Entry 7OUF (electron microscopy, 3.00 A resolution); this record covers chains E and B of the 10 polymer chains in the assembly.

[Chain E (and B)]
Molecule: Integrase
From: Simian T-lymphotropic virus 1
Notes: chain B of this document is another copy of the same molecule, construct and numbering; everything in this record applies to it too
UniProtKB: Q4QY51 (Q4QY51_9STL1); residues -2 to 297 here correspond to UniProt positions 597-896 (UniProt number = residue number + 599)
Chain sequence (301 residues; each row starts with the number of its first residue; numbers below 1 keep their minus sign (Gly-3 is residue -3)):
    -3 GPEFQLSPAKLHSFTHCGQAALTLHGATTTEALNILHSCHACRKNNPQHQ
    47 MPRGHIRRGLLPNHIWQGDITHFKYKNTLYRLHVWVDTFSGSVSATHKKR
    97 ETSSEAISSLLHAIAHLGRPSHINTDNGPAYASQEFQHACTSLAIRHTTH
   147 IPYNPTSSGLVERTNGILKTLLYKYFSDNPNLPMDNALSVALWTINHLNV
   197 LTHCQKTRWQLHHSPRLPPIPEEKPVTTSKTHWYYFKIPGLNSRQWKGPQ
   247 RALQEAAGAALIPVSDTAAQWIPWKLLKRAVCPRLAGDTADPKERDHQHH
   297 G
Disordered / not traced: -3 to 2, 281-297
Sequence notes: expression tag (-3, -1 to 0); engineered mutation Glu219 (Ala818 in Q4QY51)
Metal / ion sites: Zn2+: His8, His12, Cys35, Cys38; Mg2+ site 1: Asp65, Asp122 (together with 1L0); Mg2+ site 2: Asp65, Glu158 (together with 1L0)
Ligand contacts: 1L0: Asp65, Ile66, Asp122, Asn123, Pro148, Tyr149, Pro151, Thr152, Glu158, Asn161
Reported in the primary citation:
  - Mg2+ coordination: Asp65, Asp122, Glu158
  - mutagenesis - P214D, A219E: increased binding to Isoform 3 of PC4 and SFRS1-interacting protein, Isoform Gamma-1 of Serine/threonine-protein phosphatase 2A 56 kDa regulatory subunit gamma isoform

[How chain E and chain B interact]
Pairs across the interface - 40 pairs, chain E then chain B:
  Ser9(E) - Asp174(B)
  Phe10(E) - Tyr171(B)
  Thr11(E) - Tyr171(B)  hydrogen bond (backbone-side chain)
  Thr11(E) - Trp189(B)
  Thr11(E) - Thr190(B)
  His12(E) - Leu167(B)
  His12(E) - Asp174(B)  salt bridge
  Cys13(E) - Asn195(B)
  Gly14(E) - Asn195(B)  hydrogen bond (backbone-side chain)
  Ala16(E) - Val196(B)  hydrophobic
  Ala17(E) - Leu194(B)
  His21(E) - Leu194(B)
  Ala37(E) - Lys170(B)
  Ala37(E) - Ser173(B)
  Ala37(E) - Asp174(B)
  Cys38(E) - Lys170(B)
  Asn41(E) - Thr166(B)
  Asn41(E) - Tyr169(B)
  Asn42(E) - Thr166(B)
  Asn42(E) - Lys170(B)
  Thr166(E) - Asn41(B)
  Tyr169(E) - Asn41(B)
  Tyr169(E) - Arg240(B)
  Lys170(E) - Ala37(B)
  Lys170(E) - Cys38(B)
  Lys170(E) - Asn41(B)
  Lys170(E) - Asn42(B)
  Tyr171(E) - Phe10(B)
  Tyr171(E) - Thr11(B)  hydrogen bond (side chain-backbone)
  Asp174(E) - Ser9(B)
  Asp174(E) - His12(B)  salt bridge
  Asp174(E) - Ala37(B)
  Trp189(E) - Thr11(B)
  Thr190(E) - Thr11(B)
  Leu194(E) - Thr11(B)
  Leu194(E) - Ala17(B)
  Asn195(E) - Cys13(B)
  Asn195(E) - Gly14(B)  hydrogen bond (side chain-backbone)
  Val196(E) - Ala16(B)  hydrophobic
  Arg240(E) - Tyr169(B)
Other interface residues (no listed pair), chain E (28 interface residues in all): Leu20, Leu167, Ser173, Val186
Other interface residues (no listed pair), chain B (27 interface residues in all): His21, Val186

[Summary]
The interface between chain E and chain B involves 28 residues on one side and 27 on the other, with 4
hydrogen bonds and 2 salt bridges. Polar contacts include His12(E)-Asp174(B), Thr11(E)-Tyr171(B) and
Gly14(E)-Asn195(B). From the paper: P214D and A219E of chain E increase binding to Isoform 3 of PC4 and
SFRS1-interacting protein, Isoform Gamma-1 of Serine/threonine-protein phosphatase 2A 56 kDa regulatory
subunit gamma isoform; Mg2+ coordination by Asp65(E), Asp122(E) and Glu158(E).
Both chains are Integrase (Simian T-lymphotropic virus 1). Entry 7OUF (Structure of the STLV intasome:B56
complex bound to the strand-transfer inhibitor XZ450) was determined by electron microscopy, deposited
together with 7OUG and 7OUH.
